Entry 8TOC (electron microscopy, 3.11 A resolution); this record covers chains R and AB of the 181 polymer chains in the assembly.

Chain R:
Molecule: 4269-nt RNA strand
Source organism: Bacteria abnormis
Sequence (4269 nucleotides; numbered 1 to 4269; the number before each row is that of its first residue):
     1 GGAGUGAACCCCGGAGGGGGUUCGCUGAAAGCCGAAUCGAAUUCGACUUU
    51 GCGUGAUUCACAUCACGUCUUACUCACGAUACUAGUACCGCGAGUUAUCU
   101 UGUGGUAAUUAAAAACUACCAGGAGAUAACUUUAUGAAGAAAAGGACAAA
   151 AGCCUUGCUUCCCUAUGCGGUUUUCAUCAUACUCAGCUUUCAACUAACAU
   201 UGUUGACUGCCUUGUUUAUGUAUUACCAUUAUACCUUUUAGGAGAUGGUG
   251 UCAUGAACAUGUACAAAUGGGUACCUGAAAGUAUCCGCGAUUCUGGCGAG
   301 GGGCAACCCUCUUAUUCAAAUAAUGGUGAUUAUGCACCGAGCGGCCCUUG
   351 GGUUGCUGCGGGUAUUCAUACCAUGCCACAAUCGCUGCGGGAUUCCAUGA
   401 GAAAUUCUAUCAUGGUCACCGCGCAAGCUCGUCGUGAUGUCAUUGGCCCC
   451 GAAUGGGGCCCUGACGGACGCUUUACUGGAUAUGCUUCAGUGAUCGGGAC
   501 ACCUGAUCCUAAGCCUGCUGAUAUUGUGAACAAGUUUACAGUUGAACGCA
   551 GACCGGUCAGCAACGGAAAUUUUCAACAGCGUGUGAAAGCUGGUGACAUU
   601 GUUGUUGCACCGUAUACCAGUGAUGGAAAGAUUACUGUUAAACUAGUCGC
   651 CGGUCAGAAGGACAUUUCAAGUACUCCUGAUUACGAUUAUCGAAUUGACA
   701 GUAGUUUGGCGUCAUCCGCCGGAUUUGUUGUUGCUGGUGAACGUUGGUAU
   751 UAUACCAAACGUCACUUCAUUAUCCCUCGUUACUUCCAAAACUGGCGCAU
   801 GCGCCGGCGUAAGUACGUAACUGGUUGGGUAAUGCCAACGUUUUAUAGUC
   851 CGAAAGAGAUUUUUAAUCGCCUUAAGGAUUCGUUGGUACCAGAUACUGGG
   901 UUAGUCACCCAAGUUUGGGCAGACAACAACACAAAACGGAUGGAUUUCCU
   951 CACCGCUAUGGCUGAAAUCCCACAGACUCUCUCUUCUUUUCUCGAUGCGU
  1001 UGGGUUACCUCGGAUCGCUUAUUAAAGAUUUUAAACGUCGUCGCUUCUUU
  1051 UUAAAUAAAGCGCAUCAACGUAUCCGUAAUAAGCUCGGGGUGUCUUUCGC
  1101 AGAAAGAAGAUCACAAAUUGUAUCUAAGUACGAUCGUAAGAUCGCAUCUG
  1151 CCCGUAAGCCUGCAAUUAUUGUAAAAUUGCGGCAACGGAAAGAAAAGGCC
  1201 UUAAAAGCCCUAGAUAAAAUGCGUGUUCGAGAGGAAAAGAAAAUGAUACG
  1251 UGAAUUUGCCACUCAGGCAGCCUCACUAUGGCUUUCUUUUCGGUACGAGA
  1301 UCAUGCCGCUUUAUUAUCAAUCUCAGGACGUAUUGGACGUAAUUGCCAAC
  1351 UCGACUUCUGAAUUUAUGACAUCGCGGGACUUUGUUGCUAAAGCAAUCAA
  1401 CAUUGGAAUUCCUUUGGAAUGGAAUCUUGAUCAAGAAAACUUGGUUUCUC
  1451 AACCGAGACACAAUGUGAUGGUUAAAUCAAAAUUGUCACCCGAAAACAAC
  1501 AUCGGGAAGACUCUUUCAGUUAAUCCAUUUACAACAGCUUGGGAGCUGUU
  1551 GACAUUGUCCUUCGUCGUCGACUGGUUUGUCAACUUUGGUGACGUCAUCG
  1601 CAGGGUUUACUGGCGGUUACUCAGAUGAUUCUGGGGCAACUGCUAGUUGG
  1651 CGCUUUGAUGAUAAAAAGGUAUUCCACUUAAAGAAUAUCCCCUCAGCUAU
  1701 GGUGAUCGUCGACAUUAACUUCUACACCCGUCAGGUCAUUGACCCGCGGC
  1751 UGUGCGGGGGGCUUGCUUUCUCCCCCAAACUUAACCUUUUCCGGUAUCUU
  1801 GACGCCAUGAGUUUAUCAUGGAAUCGAUCUCGUUUAAAGAUCAGUCGAGC
  1851 UACUUGACAAUUUUCUGCGCACCCAUCCCGGGUGGCGCCCAAAGUGAGGA
  1901 AAAUCACAUGGCAAAUAAGCCAAUGCAACCGAUCACAUCUACAGCAAAUA
  1951 AAAUUGUGUGGAGUGAUCCAACUCGUUUAUCAACUACAUUUUCAGCAAGU
  2001 CUGUUACGCCAACGUGUUAAAGUUGGUAUAGCCGAACUGAAUAAUGUUUC
  2051 AGGUCAAUAUGUAUCUGUUUAUAAGCGUCCUGCACCUAAACCGGAAGGUU
  2101 GUGCAGAUGCCUGUGUCAUUAUGCCGAAUGAAAACCAAUCCAUUCGCACA
  2151 GUGAUUUCAGGGUCAGCCGAAAACUUGGCUACCUUAAAAGCAGAAUGGGA
  2201 AACUCACAAACGUAACGUUGACACACUCUUCGCGAGCGGCAACGCCGGUU
  2251 UGGGUUUCCUUGACCCUACUGCGGCUAUCGUAUCGUCUGAUACUACUGCU
  2301 UAAGUGGUGAUUACUGUGCCUAAAAGUCAAAAUAAACGACAAAUAAGACG
  2351 CAGUUCUUCCGUUAAUUACAAGAAUAUCGUUAAAGCUUGCAAUGAUGCAA
  2401 UGCUAAACGCUUGUGAUCAACUGAAGUCCACGAGUAUUCCUGCUUUCCAA
  2451 UCAAACGUCCUUUCGGAUGUUCUUUCCCUCUCUGAUGCGGCCGACAUAAC
  2501 AGUCAAGCACCGAAUUGUUUCUAAAUUCGGCGAGCCUGCUGGGUCGAGCC
  2551 UCCGCGACGUUGCUUUUAACAAUUAUAAAUUGUUCGAACAACAUCUUGGG
  2601 AGCAUUCCUCAGAUUACUAAUCUGUGGCAGGAAGGAAAAGAGUUUUUCUU
  2651 UUUGCGGAAAGCAAAGGCUAACUUGGGUAAAUGGUUAAAAACAUUUAAAC
  2701 UUGACUAUAAUUCUAUUACAGUCGAGUUCACCCCAGGUGAGUCUUAUACC
  2751 UCGGCCACUGGGCACGUAUCGGUGUUUGCUAAGCUUUCCAACUUAGCUCA
  2801 CUGGACAUGCACUGCUGACGUCGUUGAUGAUGUUUGCCAUCUAGUGUAUU
  2851 AUAAUCGCGGCCUAAAGGCUGCCGCUAGAAAACACAUCGGUCUGAUGGUC
  2901 CCAAUUGAGGGAGAGUCUGGGUUUGACACCUUUUCUCGCCACCUCAUGGG
  2951 UGUUAUAUCCAUCGUUCCUGGGGCCCGCGGCGCAUCCGUGCCGAAGAACC
  3001 AGGAAACGGACCGUUUUAUCGACGUUGAACCCACUUUCAAUAUGAUUCUC
  3051 CAGCGUUGGGUAGCGGGCGAAAUUACUCGCUGCUUAACUUUAGCUAAGAA
  3101 UCAUCUUGGCGCAUCACGGAAUAUUAACGGUAAAGUUGUAUUUCACGAUG
  3151 CUCAAGAAUUGCACAAAGAAAUGAUCCGAGAUCUUUCUUAUGCUACUAUU
  3201 GAUUUUUCAAACGCUUCUGAUAGCGUCUUGCUGUGGGUGGUACAGCUUCU
  3251 UUUUCCGAAGCAUGUAUCGUAUGUUUUGACACAGUAUCGUUCGUCGACUG
  3301 UCCAACUCGGUUCAGAUCUUAUCGAACCGAAUAAACUUUCAAGUAUGGGA
  3351 AAUGGUUUUACUUUUGAAGUAAUGACCCUCCUCUUACUGUCGAUAGGUAG
  3401 AAUCUUUGAUCCUACCUGCCGGGUUUACGGAGAUGAUGUUAUCAUCAAAG
  3451 CAGAAGUAGCCGACGAUUUCAUCAACACUGUGUCAUCCAUUGCCUUCAUG
  3501 ACGAACAAUAAGAAGACCUUUUUGAAGGGUCUCUUUCGUGAAUCAUGCGG
  3551 UGCUUUCCAAUUUGACACAUUUGACAUCCAGUCAUUUGAGUUCGAAUGGG
  3601 CUGAUAAUUUUACUGACGUUAUUGCGAUCUGCAACAAACUGAAGUUAAUU
  3651 AUCGACGCUGCUCAAUGCAACGAAGCAGUAAUAGCAAUAUUACGCAAUGC
  3701 GCAUACCGUCAUCUGUGAAUGCAUCCCUGUUCUUUGCAAGGGACCGCAGC
  3751 CGCCUGAUUUCAACCUCUUUUUAUCUCAAUAUGUUUAUGAUGAUAAUUGG
  3801 AAGAAGAAACAGAUGAAAUCUGAUUUAGCCAUAACUAAGCUAAAUAGACU
  3851 CGUUGAUAAACAAUGGGGUUUCUUUUCAGCUACACAUCAUCACCCUGAGG
  3901 AAUUAUGUUACGUAAACAUUCCUGUUUACGUCCCUCGUCGUGAUUCUGUU
  3951 CAUGCUGGCCAGAAUCUUUUCGUUGACCUUUCAAAUCUUUACGCUUUACG
  4001 UUUUACCAAAUCAACGGUAAGAGGUAAAGGUAAAUGGGUCAAUGUUCCCC
  4051 ACUGGGUUACACCGGUUGGUUCAAUUUAUCGUGCUUCCCGUAUCAGACAG
  4101 CAAUACCCUAACAUAGGGGAAUUGCCUACCUGCUACUGGUCACCACAUCA
  4151 GUUGGACUUGAUCACCUCCUAAUAAAUCUUUACGAUUUAUAAUAAUGGUA
  4201 UGUACUAUGAGUAUGUAUGUAGGUUGAAAACCCUACCCGCUUAGGAUUGC
  4251 UUAGCAGUCCUUCCCGGCA

Chain AB:
Molecule: Coat protein
Source organism: Acinetobacter phage AP205
UniProtKB: Q9AZ42 (Q9AZ42_9VIRU); residues 1-129 here correspond to UniProt positions 2-130 (UniProt number = residue number + 1)
Amino-acid sequence (129 residues; row label = number of the first residue in the row):
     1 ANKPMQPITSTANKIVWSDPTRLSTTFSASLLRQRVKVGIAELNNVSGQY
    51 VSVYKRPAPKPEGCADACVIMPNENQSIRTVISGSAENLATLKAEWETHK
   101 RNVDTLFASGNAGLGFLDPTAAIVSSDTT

How chain R and chain AB interact:
Contacting residue pairs (18):
  G3349(R) / Gln-34(AB)  hydrogen bond to the base
  A3350(R) / Leu-32(AB)  sugar contact
  A3350(R) / Gln-49(AB)  hydrogen bond to the sugar
  A3350(R) / Val-51(AB)  base contact
  A3350(R) / Arg-79(AB)  base contact
  A3350(R) / Val-81(AB)  base contact
  A3351(R) / Leu-32(AB)  phosphate contact
  C3380(R) / Gln-34(AB)  base contact
  C3380(R) / Arg-35(AB)  hydrogen bond to the sugar
  C3380(R) / Val-36(AB)  sugar contact
  C3381(R) / Arg-35(AB)  salt bridge to the phosphate
  U3382(R) / Arg-35(AB)  salt bridge to the phosphate
  G4244(R) / Leu-23(AB)  phosphate contact
  G4245(R) / Arg-22(AB)  phosphate contact
  G4245(R) / Leu-23(AB)  hydrogen bond to the phosphate
  G4245(R) / Ser-24(AB)  hydrogen bond to the phosphate
  A4246(R) / Val-69(AB)  sugar contact
  C4260(R) / Ile-70(AB)  sugar contact
Other interface residues (no listed pair), chain AB (15 interface residues in all): Ser-30, Ser-47

Summary:
10 residues of chain R and 15 residues of chain AB are in contact, with 5 hydrogen bonds and 2 salt bridges.
Polar pairs include G3349(R)/Gln-34(AB), A3350(R)/Gln-49(AB) and C3380(R)/Arg-35(AB).
Here chain R is a 4269-nt RNA strand (Bacteria abnormis) and chain AB is Coat protein (Acinetobacter phage
AP205). Entry 8TOC (Acinetobacter phage AP205) was determined by electron microscopy, deposited together with
8TOB, 8TV9, 8TVA, 8TW2 and 8TWC.
